5LFZ - chain A; structure by X-ray diffraction, 1.56 A resolution.

Chain A:
Protein: ArCE4A
From: Arthrobacter sp. AW19M34-1
Sequence (223 residues; each row starts with the number of its first residue):
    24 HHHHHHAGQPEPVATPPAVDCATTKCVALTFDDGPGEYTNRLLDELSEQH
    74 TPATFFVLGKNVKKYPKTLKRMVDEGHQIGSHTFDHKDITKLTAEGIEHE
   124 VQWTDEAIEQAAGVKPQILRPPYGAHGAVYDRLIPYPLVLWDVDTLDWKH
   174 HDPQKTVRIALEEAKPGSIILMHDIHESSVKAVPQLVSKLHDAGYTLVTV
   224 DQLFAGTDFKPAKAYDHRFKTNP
Not modelled in the structure: 24-41, 242-246
Disulfide bonds: Cys44-Cys49
Metal / ion sites: Ni2+: Asp56, His105, His109

Overview:
Asp56, His105 and His109 form the Ni2+ site.
Chain A is ArCE4A (Arthrobacter sp. AW19M34-1); the structure, T48 deacetylase, was determined by X-ray
diffraction, deposited together with 5LGC.
